7K17 - chains A and C; structure by X-ray diffraction, 4.30 A resolution (low resolution: residue-level contacts below are approximate; hydrogen-bond / salt-bridge calls are withheld).

== Chain A ==
Protein: DNA-dependent protein kinase catalytic subunit
From: Homo sapiens
Notes: EC 2.7.11.1
Chain sequence (3986 residues; row label = number of the first residue in the row; note: 142 numbers in that range are skipped by the numbering (no residue carries them; nothing is unmodelled there); X marks 39 residues of unknown identity (built as UNK)):
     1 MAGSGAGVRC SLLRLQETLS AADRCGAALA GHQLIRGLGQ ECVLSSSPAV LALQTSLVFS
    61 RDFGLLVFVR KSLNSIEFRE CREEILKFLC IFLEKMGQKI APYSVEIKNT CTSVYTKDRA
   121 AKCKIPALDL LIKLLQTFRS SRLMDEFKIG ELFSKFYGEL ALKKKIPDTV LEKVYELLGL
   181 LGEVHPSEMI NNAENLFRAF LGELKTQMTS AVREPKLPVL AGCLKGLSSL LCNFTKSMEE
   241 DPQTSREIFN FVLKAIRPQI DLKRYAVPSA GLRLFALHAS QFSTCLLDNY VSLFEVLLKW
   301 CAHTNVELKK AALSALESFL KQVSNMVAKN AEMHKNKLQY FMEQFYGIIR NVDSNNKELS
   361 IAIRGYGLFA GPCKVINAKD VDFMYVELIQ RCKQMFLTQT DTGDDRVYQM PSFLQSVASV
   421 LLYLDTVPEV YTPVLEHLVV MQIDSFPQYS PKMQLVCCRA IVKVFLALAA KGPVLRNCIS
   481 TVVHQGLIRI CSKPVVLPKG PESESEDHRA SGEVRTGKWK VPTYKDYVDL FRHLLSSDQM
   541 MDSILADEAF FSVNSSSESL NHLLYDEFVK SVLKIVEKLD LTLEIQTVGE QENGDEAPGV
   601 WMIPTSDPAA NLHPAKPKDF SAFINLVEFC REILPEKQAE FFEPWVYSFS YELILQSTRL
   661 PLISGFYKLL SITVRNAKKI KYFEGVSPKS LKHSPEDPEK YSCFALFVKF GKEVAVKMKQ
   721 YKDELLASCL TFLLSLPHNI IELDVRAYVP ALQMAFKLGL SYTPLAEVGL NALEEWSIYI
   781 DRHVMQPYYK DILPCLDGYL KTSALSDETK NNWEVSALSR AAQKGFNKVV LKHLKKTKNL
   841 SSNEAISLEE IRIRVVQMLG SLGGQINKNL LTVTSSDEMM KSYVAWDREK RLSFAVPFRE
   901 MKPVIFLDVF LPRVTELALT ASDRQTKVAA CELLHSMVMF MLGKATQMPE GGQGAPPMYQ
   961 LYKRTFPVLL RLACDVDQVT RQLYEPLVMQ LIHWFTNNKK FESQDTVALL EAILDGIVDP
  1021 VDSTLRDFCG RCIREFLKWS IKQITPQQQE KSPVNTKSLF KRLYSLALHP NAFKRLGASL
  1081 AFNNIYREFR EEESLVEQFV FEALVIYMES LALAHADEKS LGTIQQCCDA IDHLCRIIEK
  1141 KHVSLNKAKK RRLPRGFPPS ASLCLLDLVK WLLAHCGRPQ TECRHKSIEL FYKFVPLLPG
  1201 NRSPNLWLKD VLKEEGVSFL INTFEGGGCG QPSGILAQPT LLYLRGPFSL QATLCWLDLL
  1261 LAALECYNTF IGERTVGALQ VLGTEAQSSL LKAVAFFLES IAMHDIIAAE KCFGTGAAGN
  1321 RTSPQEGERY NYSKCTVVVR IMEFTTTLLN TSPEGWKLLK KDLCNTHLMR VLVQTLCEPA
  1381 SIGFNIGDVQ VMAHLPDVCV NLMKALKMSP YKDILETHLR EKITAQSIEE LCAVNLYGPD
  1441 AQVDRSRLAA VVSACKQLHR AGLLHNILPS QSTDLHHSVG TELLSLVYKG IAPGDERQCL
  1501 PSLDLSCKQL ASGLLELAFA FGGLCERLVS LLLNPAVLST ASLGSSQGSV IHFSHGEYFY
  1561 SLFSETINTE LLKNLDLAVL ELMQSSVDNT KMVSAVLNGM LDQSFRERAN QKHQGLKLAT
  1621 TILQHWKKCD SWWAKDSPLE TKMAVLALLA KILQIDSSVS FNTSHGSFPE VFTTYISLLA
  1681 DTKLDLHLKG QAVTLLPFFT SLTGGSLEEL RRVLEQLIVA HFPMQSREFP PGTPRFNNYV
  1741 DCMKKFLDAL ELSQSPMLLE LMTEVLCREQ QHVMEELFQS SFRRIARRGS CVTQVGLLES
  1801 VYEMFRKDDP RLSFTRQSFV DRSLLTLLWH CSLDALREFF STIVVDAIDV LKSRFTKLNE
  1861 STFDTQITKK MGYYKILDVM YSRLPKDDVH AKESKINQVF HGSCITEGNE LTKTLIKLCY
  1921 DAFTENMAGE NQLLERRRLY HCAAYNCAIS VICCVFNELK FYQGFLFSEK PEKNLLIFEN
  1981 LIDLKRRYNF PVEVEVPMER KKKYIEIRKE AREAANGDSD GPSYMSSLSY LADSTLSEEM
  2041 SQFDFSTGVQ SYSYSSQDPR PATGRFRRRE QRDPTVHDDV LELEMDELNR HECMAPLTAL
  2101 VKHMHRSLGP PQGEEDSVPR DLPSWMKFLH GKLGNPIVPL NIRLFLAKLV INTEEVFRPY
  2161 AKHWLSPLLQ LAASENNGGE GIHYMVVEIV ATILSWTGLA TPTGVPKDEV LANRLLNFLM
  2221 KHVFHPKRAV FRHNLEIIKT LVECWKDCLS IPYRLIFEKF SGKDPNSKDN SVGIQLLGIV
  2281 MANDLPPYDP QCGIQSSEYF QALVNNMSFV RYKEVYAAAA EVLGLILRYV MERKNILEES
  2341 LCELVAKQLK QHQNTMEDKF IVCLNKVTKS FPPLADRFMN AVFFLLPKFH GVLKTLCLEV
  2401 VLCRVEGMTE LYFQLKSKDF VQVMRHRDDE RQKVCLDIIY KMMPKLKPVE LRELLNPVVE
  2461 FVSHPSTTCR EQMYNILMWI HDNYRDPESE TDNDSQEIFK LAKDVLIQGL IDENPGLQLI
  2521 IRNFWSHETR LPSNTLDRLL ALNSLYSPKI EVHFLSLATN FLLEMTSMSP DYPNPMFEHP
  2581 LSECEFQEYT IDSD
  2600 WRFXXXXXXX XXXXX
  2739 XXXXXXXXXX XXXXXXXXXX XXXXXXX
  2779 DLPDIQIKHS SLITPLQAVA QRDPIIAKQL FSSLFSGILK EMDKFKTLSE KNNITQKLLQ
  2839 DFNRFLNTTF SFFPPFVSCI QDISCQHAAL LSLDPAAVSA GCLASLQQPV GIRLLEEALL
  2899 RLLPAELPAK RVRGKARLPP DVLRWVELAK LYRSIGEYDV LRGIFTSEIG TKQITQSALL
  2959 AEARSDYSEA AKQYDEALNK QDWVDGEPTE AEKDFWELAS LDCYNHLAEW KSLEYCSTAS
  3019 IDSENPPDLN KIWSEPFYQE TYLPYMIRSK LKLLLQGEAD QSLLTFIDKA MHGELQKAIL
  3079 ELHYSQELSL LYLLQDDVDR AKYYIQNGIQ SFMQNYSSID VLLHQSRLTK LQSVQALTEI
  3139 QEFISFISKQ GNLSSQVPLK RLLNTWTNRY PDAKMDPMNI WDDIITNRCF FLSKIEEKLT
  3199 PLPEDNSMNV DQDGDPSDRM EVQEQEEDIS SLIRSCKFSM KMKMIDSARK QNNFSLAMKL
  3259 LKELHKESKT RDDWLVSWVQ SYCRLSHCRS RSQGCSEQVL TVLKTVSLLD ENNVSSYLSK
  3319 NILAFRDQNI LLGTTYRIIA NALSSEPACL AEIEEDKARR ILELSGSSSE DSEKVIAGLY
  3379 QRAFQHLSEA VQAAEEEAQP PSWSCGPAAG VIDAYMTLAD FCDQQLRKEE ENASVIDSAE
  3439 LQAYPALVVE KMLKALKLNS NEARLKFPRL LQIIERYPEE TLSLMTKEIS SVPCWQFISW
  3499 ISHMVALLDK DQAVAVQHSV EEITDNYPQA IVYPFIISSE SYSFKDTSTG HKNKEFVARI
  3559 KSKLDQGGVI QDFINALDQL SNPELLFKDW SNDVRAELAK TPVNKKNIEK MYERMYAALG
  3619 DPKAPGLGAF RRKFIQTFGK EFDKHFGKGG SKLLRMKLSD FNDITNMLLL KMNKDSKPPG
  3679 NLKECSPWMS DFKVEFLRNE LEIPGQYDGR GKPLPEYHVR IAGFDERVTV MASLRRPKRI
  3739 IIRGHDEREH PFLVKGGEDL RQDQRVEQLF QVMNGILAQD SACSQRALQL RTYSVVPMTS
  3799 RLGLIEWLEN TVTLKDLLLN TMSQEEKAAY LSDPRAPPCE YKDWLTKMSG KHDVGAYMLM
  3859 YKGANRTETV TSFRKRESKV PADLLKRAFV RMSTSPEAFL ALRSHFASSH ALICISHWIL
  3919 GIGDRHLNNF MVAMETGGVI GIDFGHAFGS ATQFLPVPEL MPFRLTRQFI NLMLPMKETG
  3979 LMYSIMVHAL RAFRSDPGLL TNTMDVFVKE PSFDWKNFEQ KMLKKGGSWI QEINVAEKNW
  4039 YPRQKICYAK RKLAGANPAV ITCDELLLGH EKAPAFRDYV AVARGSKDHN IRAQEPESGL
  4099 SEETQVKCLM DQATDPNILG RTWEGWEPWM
Not modelled in the structure: 1-4, 236-240, 401-406, 497-520, 548-560, 588-601, 686-700, 802-845, 948-955, 1231-1250, 1304-1322, 1495-1500, 1538-1555, 1658-1664, 1997-2028, 2049-2081, 2109-2118, 2600-2602, 2900-2918, 3199-3225, 3363-3368, 3392-3405, 3430-3439

== Chain C ==
Protein: X-ray repair cross-complementing protein 5
From: Homo sapiens
Notes: EC 3.6.4.-
UniProt: P13010 (XRCC5_HUMAN); residues 541-732 here = UniProt positions 541-732
Chain sequence (192 residues; each row starts with the number of its first residue):
   541 EAKKKDQVTA QEIFQDNHED GPTAKKLKTE QGGAHFSVSS LAEGSVTSVG SVNPAENFRV
   601 LVKQKKASFE EASNQLINHI EQFLDTNETP YFMKSIDCIR AFREEAIKFS EEQRFNNFLK
   661 ALQEKVEIKQ LNHFWEIVVQ DGITLITKEE ASGSSVTAEE AKKFLAPKDK PSGDTAAVFE
   721 EGGDVDDLLD MI
Not modelled in the structure: 541-723
Swiss-Prot annotation at these positions:
  - motif: Glu720 to Leu728 (EEXXXDL motif)
  - modified residue: Ser577 (Phosphoserine), Ser579 (Phosphoserine), Ser580 (Phosphoserine), Lys660 (N6-acetyllysine), Lys665 (N6-acetyllysine), Thr715 (Phosphothreonine)
  - cross-link (Glycyl lysine isopeptide (Lys-Gly)): Lys566 (interchain with G-Cter in SUMO2), Lys568 (interchain with G-Cter in SUMO2), Lys669 (interchain with G-Cter in SUMO2), Lys688 (interchain with G-Cter in SUMO2)

== Chain A / chain C interface ==
Pairs across the interface - 7 pairs, chain A then chain C:
  Lys1913(A) with Leu729(C)
  Lys1917(A) with Leu729(C)
  Phe1961(A) with Ile732(C)
  Gly1964(A) with Leu728(C)
  Phe1965(A) with Val725(C); Leu729(C)
  Lys1970(A) with Val725(C)
Other interface residues (no listed pair), chain A (10 interface residues in all): His1890, Asn1909, Ile1916, Tyr1920
Other interface residues (no listed pair), chain C (6 interface residues in all): Asp724, Met731
From the paper, about this interface:
  - interface residues, chain C: Asp724(C)

== Summary ==
10 residues of chain A face 6 of chain C across their interface. The paper reports the interface residue
Asp724(C).
Chain A is DNA-dependent protein kinase catalytic subunit and chain C is X-ray repair cross-complementing
protein 5, both from Homo sapiens; the structure, Re-refined crystal structure of DNA-dependent protein kinase
catalytic subunit complexed with Ku80 C-terminal helix, was determined by X-ray diffraction together with
7K0Y, 7K19, 7K1B, 7K1J, 7K1K and 7K1N from the same study.
